Entry 6RFR (electron microscopy, 3.20 A resolution); this record covers chains C and Z of the 42 polymer chains in the assembly.

[Chain C]
Name: Subunit NUCM of NADH:Ubiquinone Oxidoreductase (Complex I)
From: Yarrowia lipolytica
Notes: EC 1.6.99.3
Reference sequence: Q9UUU1 (Q9UUU1_YARLL); numbering as in UniProt (aligned over 1-466)
Chain sequence (466 residues; each row starts with the number of its first residue):
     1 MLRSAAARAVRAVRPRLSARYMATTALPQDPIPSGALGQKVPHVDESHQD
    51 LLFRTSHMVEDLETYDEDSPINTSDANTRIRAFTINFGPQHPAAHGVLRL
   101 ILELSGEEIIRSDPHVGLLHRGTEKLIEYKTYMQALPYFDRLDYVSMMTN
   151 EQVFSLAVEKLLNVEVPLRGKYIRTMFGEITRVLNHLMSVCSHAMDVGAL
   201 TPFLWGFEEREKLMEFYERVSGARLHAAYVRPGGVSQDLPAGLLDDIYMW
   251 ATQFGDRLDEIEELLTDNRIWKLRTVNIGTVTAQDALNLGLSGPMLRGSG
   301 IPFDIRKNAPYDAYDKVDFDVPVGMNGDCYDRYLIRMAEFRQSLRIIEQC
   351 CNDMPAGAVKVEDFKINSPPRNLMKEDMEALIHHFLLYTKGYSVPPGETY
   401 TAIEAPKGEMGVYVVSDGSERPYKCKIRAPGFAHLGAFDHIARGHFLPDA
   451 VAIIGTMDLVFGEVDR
Not modelled in the structure: 1-28
Small-molecule neighbours:
  - 1,2-Distearoyl-sn-glycerophosphoethanolamine (3PE): Arg269, Ile270, Leu273
  - Phosphatidylinositol (T7X): Ala36, Leu37, Gly38

[Chain Z]
Name: Subunit NUZM of NADH:Ubiquinone Oxidoreductase (Complex I)
From: Yarrowia lipolytica
Reference sequence: A0A1D8N3H5 (A0A1D8N3H5_YARLL); residue numbers follow UniProt; this construct covers 1-182
Chain sequence (182 residues; row label = number of the first residue in the row):
     1 MLPGGPVPVFKKYTVGSKGIWEKLRVLLAIAPNRSTGNPIVPLYRVPTPG
    51 SRPEANVYQDPSSYPTNDIAENPYWKRDHRRAYPQTAFFDQKTVTGLLEL
   101 GSEATPRIADGEAGTKALANIANGGVSFTQALGKSSKDVIYGEVLTVNGL
   151 PPVAPTLAPKQWKIIEGEAAIYPKGYPCRTFH
Not modelled in the structure: 1
Small-molecule neighbours: diundecyl phosphatidyl choline (PLC): Leu27, Leu28, Ala29

[Chain C / chain Z interface]
Pairs across the interface (79):
  Leu162(C) - Arg80(Z)
  Asn163(C) - His79(Z)  hydrogen bond (side chain-backbone)
  Asn163(C) - Arg80(Z)
  Asn163(C) - Ala82(Z)  hydrogen bond (side chain-backbone)
  Asn163(C) - Tyr83(Z)
  Asn163(C) - Pro84(Z)
  Lys212(C) - Gly37(Z)  hydrogen bond (side chain-backbone)
  Lys212(C) - Pro39(Z)
  Glu215(C) - Tyr44(Z)  hydrogen bond
  Glu215(C) - Arg45(Z)  salt bridge
  Arg219(C) - Arg45(Z)
  Asp238(C) - Tyr58(Z)  hydrogen bond
  Ala241(C) - Arg52(Z)
  Ala241(C) - Glu54(Z)
  Gly242(C) - Arg52(Z)
  Asp246(C) - Tyr44(Z)
  Thr252(C) - Lys12(Z)  hydrogen bond (side chain-backbone)
  Gln253(C) - Tyr13(Z)
  Gln253(C) - Thr14(Z)  hydrogen bond
  Gln253(C) - Gly37(Z)
  Asp256(C) - Lys12(Z)  salt bridge
  Asp256(C) - Asn33(Z)
  Asp256(C) - Arg34(Z)
  Asp256(C) - Ser35(Z)
  Arg257(C) - Ser35(Z)  hydrogen bond (side chain-backbone)
  Arg257(C) - Thr36(Z)
  Arg257(C) - Gly37(Z)
  Glu263(C) - Arg34(Z)  salt bridge
  Pro302(C) - Trp162(Z)
  Pro302(C) - Phe181(Z)  hydrophobic
  Asp304(C) - Trp162(Z)
  Lys307(C) - Lys160(Z)
  Lys307(C) - His182(Z)
  Asn308(C) - Ala158(Z)
  Asn308(C) - Lys160(Z)
  Asn308(C) - Trp162(Z)
  Asp318(C) - His182(Z)
  Phe319(C) - His182(Z)
  Asp320(C) - Ile165(Z)
  Asp320(C) - Thr180(Z)
  Asp320(C) - His182(Z)  salt bridge
  Val321(C) - Trp162(Z)  hydrophobic
  Val321(C) - Arg179(Z)
  Val321(C) - Thr180(Z)
  Val321(C) - Phe181(Z)  hydrogen bond (backbone-backbone)
  Val321(C) - His182(Z)
  Pro322(C) - Ile171(Z)  hydrophobic
  Pro322(C) - Cys178(Z)  hydrophobic
  Pro322(C) - Arg179(Z)
  Val323(C) - Arg179(Z)  hydrogen bond (backbone-backbone)
  Val323(C) - Phe181(Z)  hydrophobic
  Gly324(C) - Pro177(Z)
  Met325(C) - Pro177(Z)  hydrogen bond (backbone-backbone)
  Met325(C) - Arg179(Z)  hydrogen bond
  Tyr330(C) - Pro177(Z)  hydrophobic
  Asp331(C) - Pro177(Z)
  Leu334(C) - Tyr172(Z)  hydrogen bond (backbone-side chain)
  Leu334(C) - Pro177(Z)  hydrophobic
  Leu334(C) - Cys178(Z)  hydrophobic
  Ile335(C) - Cys178(Z)  hydrophobic
  Met337(C) - Tyr172(Z)
  Ala338(C) - Ile171(Z)  hydrophobic
  Ala338(C) - Tyr172(Z)
  Gln342(C) - Ile171(Z)
  Gly357(C) - Pro61(Z)
  Ala358(C) - Pro61(Z)  hydrophobic
  Glu362(C) - Thr66(Z)
  Glu362(C) - Arg77(Z)
  Asp363(C) - Tyr74(Z)  hydrogen bond
  Lys365(C) - Tyr74(Z)
  Lys365(C) - Arg80(Z)  hydrogen bond (backbone-side chain)
  Lys365(C) - Arg81(Z)
  Ile366(C) - Arg80(Z)
  Pro370(C) - Asp60(Z)
  Asn372(C) - Asp60(Z)
  Tyr392(C) - Arg80(Z)
  Ser393(C) - Arg80(Z)
  Pro395(C) - Arg80(Z)
  Pro395(C) - Tyr83(Z)  hydrophobic
Other interface residues (no listed pair), chain C (51 interface residues in all): Phe216, Tyr248, Met249, Glu262, Thr266, Gly300, Pro396
Other interface residues (no listed pair), chain Z (45 interface residues in all): Lys11, Ile30, Asn38, Leu43, Pro49, Ser62, Asp78, Tyr176

[In short]
Chain C and chain Z form an interface of 51 and 45 residues respectively; the contacts include 15 hydrogen
bonds and 4 salt bridges. Polar contacts include Glu215(C)-Arg45(Z), Asp256(C)-Lys12(Z) and
Glu263(C)-Arg34(Z). Ligands of chain C: 1,2-Distearoyl-sn-glycerophosphoethanolamine and Phosphatidylinositol.
Chain Z binds diundecyl phosphatidyl choline.
Here chain C is Subunit NUCM of NADH:Ubiquinone Oxidoreductase (Complex I) and chain Z is Subunit NUZM of
NADH:Ubiquinone Oxidoreductase (Complex I), both from Yarrowia lipolytica. Entry 6RFR (Cryo-EM structure of
respiratory complex I from Yarrowia lipolytica at 3.2 A resolution) was determined by electron microscopy
together with 6RFQ and 6RFS from the same study.
